Entry 4LC7 (X-ray diffraction, 1.70 A resolution); this record covers chain A.

# Chain A
Name: Beta-Secretase-1
From: Homo sapiens
Notes: EC 3.4.23.46
UniProt: P56817 (BACE1_HUMAN); numbering as in UniProt (aligned over 57-453)
Sequence (406 residues; each row starts with the number of its first residue):
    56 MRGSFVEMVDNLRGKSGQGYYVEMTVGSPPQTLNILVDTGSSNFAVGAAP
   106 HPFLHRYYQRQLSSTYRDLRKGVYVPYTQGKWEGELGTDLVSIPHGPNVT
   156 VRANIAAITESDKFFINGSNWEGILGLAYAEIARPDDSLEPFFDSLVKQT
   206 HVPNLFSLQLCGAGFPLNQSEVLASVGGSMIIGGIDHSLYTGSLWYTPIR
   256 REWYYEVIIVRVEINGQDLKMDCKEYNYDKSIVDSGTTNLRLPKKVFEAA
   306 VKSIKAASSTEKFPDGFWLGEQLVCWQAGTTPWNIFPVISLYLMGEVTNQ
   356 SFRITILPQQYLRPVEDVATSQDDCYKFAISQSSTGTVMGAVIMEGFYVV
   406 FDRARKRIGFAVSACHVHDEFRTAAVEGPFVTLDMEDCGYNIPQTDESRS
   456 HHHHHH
Disordered / not traced: 56-57, 460-461
Differences from the reference sequence: expression tag (56, 454-461)
Cystine bridges: Cys216-Cys420, Cys278-Cys443, Cys330-Cys380
Ion coordination: Ni2+: His457, His459
Small-molecule neighbours: 1WP ((3aR,7aR)-3a-[3-(5-chloropyridin-3-yl)phenyl]-3a,4,5,6,7,7a-hexahydro-1,3-benzoxazol-2-amine): Gly72, Gln73, Gly74, Leu91, Asp93, Gly95, Ser96, Tyr132, Phe169, Ile171, Trp176, Ile179, Asp289, Ser290, Gly291, Thr292, Thr293
UniProt features mapped onto this chain:
  - active site: Asp93, Asp289
  - modified residue (N6-acetyllysine): Lys126, Lys275, Lys279, Lys285, Lys299, Lys300, Lys307
  - glycosylation (N-linked (GlcNAc...) asparagine): Asn153, Asn172, Asn223, Asn354
  - mutagenesis: Asp93 (D93N: Decreases beta-cleaved soluble APP production), Asp284 (D284N: Almost abolishes beta-cleaved soluble APP production)

# Overview
Bound to chain A: compound 1WP. The Ni2+ site is built by His457 and His459. UniProt lists active-site
residues Asp93 and Asp289 and 2 mutagenesis sites.
Chain A is Beta-Secretase-1 (Homo sapiens); the structure, Aminooxazoline inhibitor of BACE-1, was determined
by X-ray diffraction, deposited together with 4L7G, 4L7H and 4L7J.
